PDB entry 8EK3 | X-ray diffraction, 1.38 A resolution | chains C and F of the 3 polymer chains in the assembly

Chain C:
Molecule: 16-nt DNA strand
Sequence (16 nucleotides; row label = number of the first residue in the row):
     1 AATAAGCGGA ATGGGG
Metal / ion sites: Na+: DG6 (shared with Tyr-225(F), Tyr-250(F) of chain F)

Chain F:
Molecule: Transcription factor PU.1
Organism: Homo sapiens
Notes: fragment: ETS-Domain (165-270)
UniProtKB: P17947 (SPI1_HUMAN); residues 165-270 here = UniProt positions 165-270
Amino-acid sequence (106 residues; each row starts with the number of its first residue):
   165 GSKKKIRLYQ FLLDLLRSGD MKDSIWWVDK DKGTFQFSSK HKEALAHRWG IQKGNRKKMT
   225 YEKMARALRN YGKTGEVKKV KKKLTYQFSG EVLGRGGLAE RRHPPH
Disordered / not traced: 165-168, 260-270
Construct notes: engineered mutation Glu-226 (Gln in P17947)
Metal / ion sites: Na+: Tyr-225, Tyr-250 (shared with DG6(C) of chain C)
Curated features (UniProtKB/Swiss-Prot):
  - DNA-binding region: Ile-170 to Ser-253 (ETS)
  - binding site (DNA): Lys-217, Arg-230, Arg-233, Lys-243
  - natural variant: His-211 (H211P: In AGM10), Val-241 (V241G: In AGM10)
What the authors report for this chain:
  - binding site for the 16-nt DNA strand (chain C): Glu-226
  - contacts within the chain: Glu-226/Arg-233 (water-mediated contact)
  - mutagenesis - Q226E (10-fold): increased binding to the 16-nt DNA strand (chain C)

Interface between chain C and chain F:
Pairs across the interface (17; chain C residue first):
  DA5(C) / Ser-203(F)  hydrogen bond to the phosphate
  DA5(C) / Lys-206(F)  salt bridge to the phosphate
  DA5(C) / Lys-247(F)  salt bridge to the phosphate
  DA5(C) / Leu-248(F)  phosphate contact
  DG6(C) / Tyr-225(F)  phosphate contact
  DG6(C) / Glu-226(F)  base contact
  DG6(C) / Lys-243(F)  salt bridge to the phosphate
  DG6(C) / Lys-246(F)  phosphate contact
  DG6(C) / Lys-247(F)  phosphate contact
  DG6(C) / Leu-248(F)  hydrogen bond to the phosphate
  DC7(C) / Glu-226(F)  hydrogen bond to the base
  DC7(C) / Arg-233(F)  base contact
  DC7(C) / Lys-243(F)  phosphate contact
  DG8(C) / Arg-230(F)  hydrogen bond to the base
  DG8(C) / Arg-233(F)  hydrogen bond to the base
  DG9(C) / Arg-230(F)  hydrogen bond to the base
  DA10(C) / Arg-230(F)  base contact
Interface residues without a listed pair, chain C (7 interface residues in all): DA4
Interface residues without a listed pair, chain F (11 interface residues in all): Tyr-250

In short:
The interface between chain C and chain F involves 7 residues on one side and 11 on the other; the contacts
include 6 hydrogen bonds and 3 salt bridges. Polar pairs include DC7(C)/Glu-226(F), DG8(C)/Arg-230(F) and
DG8(C)/Arg-233(F). From the paper: a binding site for the 16-nt DNA strand (chain C) at Glu-226(F); Q226E of
chain F increases binding to the 16-nt DNA strand (chain C).
Chain C is a 16-nt DNA strand and chain F is Transcription factor PU.1 (Homo sapiens); the structure, Human
PU.1 ETS-Domain (165-270) Q226E Mutant Bound to d(AATAAGCGGAATGGGG), was determined by X-ray diffraction (same
publication as 8E3K, 8E3R, 8E4H, 8E5Y, 8EBH, 8EE9 and 14 further entries).
